PDB entry 6ZQI | electron microscopy, 3.80 A resolution | chains A and B of the 3 polymer chains in the assembly

Chain A:
Name: Genome polyprotein
Source organism: Spondweni virus
Reference sequence: C8XPB6 (C8XPB6_9FLAV); residues 1-505 here correspond to UniProt positions 290-794 (UniProt number = residue number + 289)
Amino-acid sequence (505 residues; each row starts with the number of its first residue):
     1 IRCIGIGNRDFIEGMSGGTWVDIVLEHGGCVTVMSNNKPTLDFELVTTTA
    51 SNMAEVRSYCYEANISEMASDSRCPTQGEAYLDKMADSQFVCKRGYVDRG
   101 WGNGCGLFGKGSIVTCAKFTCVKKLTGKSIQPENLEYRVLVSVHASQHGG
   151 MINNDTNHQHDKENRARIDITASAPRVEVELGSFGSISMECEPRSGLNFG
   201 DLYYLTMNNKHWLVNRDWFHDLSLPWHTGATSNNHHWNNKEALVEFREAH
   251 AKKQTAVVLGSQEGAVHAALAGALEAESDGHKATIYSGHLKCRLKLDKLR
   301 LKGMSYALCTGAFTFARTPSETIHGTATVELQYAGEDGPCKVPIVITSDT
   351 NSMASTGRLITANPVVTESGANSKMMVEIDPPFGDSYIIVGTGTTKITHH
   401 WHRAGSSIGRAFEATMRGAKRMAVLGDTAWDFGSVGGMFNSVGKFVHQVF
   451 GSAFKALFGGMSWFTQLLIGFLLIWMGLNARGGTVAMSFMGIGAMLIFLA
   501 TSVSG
Disordered / not traced: 505
Cystine bridges: Cys-3/Cys-30, Cys-60/Cys-121, Cys-74/Cys-105, Cys-92/Cys-116, Cys-191/Cys-292, Cys-309/Cys-340
Sequence notes: conflict Asn-37 (Asp326 in C8XPB6), Ile-187 (Phe476 in C8XPB6)
What the authors report for this chain:
  - conformationally variable residues (loop rearrangement): Val-244 to Val-257

Chain B:
Name: Genome polyprotein
Source organism: Spondweni virus
Reference sequence: C8XPB6 (C8XPB6_9FLAV); residues 1-169 here correspond to UniProt positions 121-289 (UniProt number = residue number + 120)
Amino-acid sequence (169 residues; numbered 1 to 169; the number before each row is that of its first residue):
     1 VEVTKKGDTYYMFADKKDAGKVVTFETESGPNRCSIQAMDIGHMCPATMS
    51 YECPVLEPQYEPEDVDCWCNSTAAWIVYGTCTHKTTGETRRSRRSITLPS
   101 HASQKLETRSSTWLESREYSKYLIKVENWILRNPGYALVAAVIGWTLGSS
   151 RSQKIIFVTLLMLVAPAYS
Disordered / not traced: 102-169
Cystine bridges: Cys-34/Cys-69, Cys-45/Cys-81, Cys-53/Cys-67
Glycans and other covalent adducts: N-acetylglucosamine (NAG) linked to Asn-70

Chain A / chain B interface:
Contacting residue pairs (44):
  Glu-62(A) with Arg-90(B), salt bridge
  Asn-64(A) with Arg-90(B), hydrogen bond
  Ile-65(A) with Glu-88(B)
  Glu-67(A) with Pro-46(B); Thr-48(B)
  Met-68(A) with Thr-48(B), hydrogen bond (backbone-backbone); Met-49(B); Ser-50(B), hydrogen bond (backbone-backbone); Thr-80(B)
  Ala-69(A) with Ser-50(B)
  Ser-70(A) with Ser-50(B), hydrogen bond (backbone-backbone); Tyr-51(B); Trp-75(B)
  Gly-102(A) with Glu-63(B)
  Asn-103(A) with Pro-54(B); Glu-63(B), hydrogen bond (side chain-backbone); Val-65(B)
  Asn-215(A) with His-101(B)
  Trp-218(A) with Pro-99(B), hydrogen bond (side chain-backbone); Ser-100(B)
  Asp-221(A) with Pro-99(B)
  Leu-222(A) with Leu-98(B), hydrophobic
  Ser-223(A) with Ile-96(B)
  Glu-245(A) with Ser-92(B); Arg-94(B), salt bridge
  His-250(A) with Asp-64(B), salt bridge
  Ala-251(A) with Asp-64(B), hydrogen bond (backbone-side chain)
  Lys-252(A) with Glu-52(B); Pro-54(B)
  Lys-253(A) with Asp-40(B), salt bridge; Met-49(B); Tyr-51(B); Asp-66(B), salt bridge; Tyr-78(B), hydrogen bond
  Val-258(A) with Arg-90(B); Ser-92(B), hydrogen bond (backbone-side chain)
  Leu-259(A) with Ser-92(B); Arg-94(B)
  Gln-262(A) with Ile-96(B)
  Ala-265(A) with Ile-96(B)
  Val-266(A) with Leu-98(B), hydrophobic
  Ala-269(A) with Pro-99(B); Ser-100(B)
  Ala-273(A) with His-101(B)
Interface residues without a listed pair, chain A (40 interface residues in all): Ala-63, Ser-66, Asp-71, Trp-101, Gly-104, Val-214, Ala-242, Arg-247, Gln-254, Thr-255, Val-257, Gly-260, Leu-270, Gly-272
Interface residues without a listed pair, chain B (31 interface residues in all): Ala-47, Val-55, Leu-56, Tyr-60, Glu-61, Pro-62, Arg-91
The authors on this interface:
  - interface residues, chain A: Glu-62(A), Glu-245(A), His-250(A)
  - interface residues, chain B: Asp-40(B), Asp-64(B), Asp-66(B), Ile-96(B), Leu-98(B), His-101(B)

Summary:
40 residues of chain A and 31 residues of chain B are in contact; the contacts include 9 hydrogen bonds and 5
salt bridges. Among the polar pairs are Glu-62(A)/Arg-90(B), Glu-245(A)/Arg-94(B) and His-250(A)/Asp-64(B).
Covalently linked N-acetylglucosamine: at Asn-70(B). The paper reports interface residues Glu-62(A),
Glu-245(A) and Asp-40(B) among others; conformational variability at Val-244(A).
Here chain A is Genome polyprotein and chain B is Genome polyprotein, both from Spondweni virus. Entry 6ZQI
(Cryo-EM structure of Spondweni virus prME) was determined by electron microscopy together with 6ZQJ, 6ZQU,
6ZQV and 6ZQW from the same study.
